PDB entry 1BC7 | X-ray diffraction, 2.01 A resolution | chains B and C of the 3 polymer chains in the assembly

== Chain B ==
Molecule: 11-nt DNA strand
Sequence (11 nucleotides; numbered 12 to 22; the number before each row is that of its first residue):
    12 CACATCCTGTC

== Chain C ==
Protein: Protein (ets-domain protein)
Source organism: Homo sapiens
Notes: fragment: ets domain, residues 1-93
UniProtKB: P28324 (ELK4_HUMAN); numbering as in UniProt (aligned over 1-93)
Sequence (93 residues; each row starts with the number of its first residue):
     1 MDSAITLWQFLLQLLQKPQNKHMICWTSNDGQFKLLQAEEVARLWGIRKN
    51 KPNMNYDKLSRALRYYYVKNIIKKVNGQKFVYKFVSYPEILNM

== How chain B and chain C interact ==
Contacting residue pairs - 17 pairs, chain B then chain C:
  DA13(B) - Lys69(C)  salt bridge to the phosphate
  DC14(B) - Thr6(C)  phosphate contact
  DC14(B) - Leu7(C)  hydrogen bond to the phosphate
  DC14(B) - Trp45(C)  phosphate contact
  DC14(B) - Lys49(C)  phosphate contact
  DC14(B) - Ala62(C)  sugar contact
  DC14(B) - Tyr65(C)  base contact
  DC14(B) - Tyr66(C)  hydrogen bond to the phosphate
  DA15(B) - Trp45(C)  hydrogen bond to the phosphate
  DA15(B) - Lys49(C)  salt bridge to the phosphate
  DA15(B) - Lys51(C)  sugar contact
  DA15(B) - Met54(C)  phosphate contact
  DA15(B) - Tyr65(C)  hydrogen bond to the base
  DT16(B) - Met54(C)  phosphate contact
  DT16(B) - Lys58(C)  salt bridge to the phosphate
  DT16(B) - Arg61(C)  base contact
  DC17(B) - Arg61(C)  base contact
Also at the interface, not in a pair above, chain C (15 interface residues in all): Ile5, Trp8, Asn53

== Summary ==
Chain B and chain C form an interface of 5 and 15 residues respectively, with 4 hydrogen bonds and 3 salt
bridges. Polar pairs include DA15(B)-Tyr65(C), DC14(B)-Leu7(C) and DC14(B)-Tyr66(C).
Chain B is an 11-nt DNA strand and chain C is Protein (ets-domain protein) (Homo sapiens); the structure,
Serum response factor accessory protein 1A (sap-1)/DNA complex, was determined by X-ray diffraction (same
publication as 1BC8).
